PDB entry 4DR4 | X-ray diffraction, 3.97 A resolution | chains A and Q of the 23 polymer chains in the assembly

# Chain A
Molecule: 16S rRNA
Source organism: Thermus thermophilus
Sequence (1522 nucleotides; row label = number of the first residue in the row; note: 42 numbers in that range are skipped by the numbering (no residue carries them; nothing is unmodelled there); a row labelled like 190A-190L holds insertion residues (190A, then the next letters in order); numbering starts at 0):
     0 UUUGUUGGAGAGUUUGAUCCUGGCUCAGGGUGAACGCUGGCGGCGUGCCU
    50 AAGACAUGCAAGUCGUGCGGG
    73 CCGCGGGGUUUU
    88 ACUCCG
    95 UGGUC
   101 AGCGGCGGACGGGUGAGUAACGCGUGGGU
  129A G
   130 ACCUACCCGGAAGAGGGGGACAACCCGGGGAAACUCGGGCUAAUCCCCCA
   180 UGUGGACCCGC
190A-190L CCCUUGGGGUGU
   191 GUCCAAAGGGCUUU
   216 GCCCGCUUCCGGAUGGGCCCGCGUCCCAUCAGCUAGUUGGUGGGGUAAUG
   266 GCCCACCAAGGCGACGACGGGUAGCCGGUCUGAGAGGAUGGCCGGCCACA
   316 GGGGCACUGAGACACGGGCCCCACUCCUACGGGAGGCAGCAGUUAGGAAU
   366 CUUCCGCAAUGGGCGCAAGCCUGACGGAGCGACGCCGCUUGGAGGAAGAA
   416 GCCCUUCGGGGUGUAAACUCCUGAA
   442 CCCGGGACGAAACCCCCGACGA
   474 GGGGACUGACGGUACCGGG
   494 GUAAUAGCGCCGGCCAACUCCGUGCCAGCAGCCGCGGUAAUACGGAGGGC
   544 GCGAGCGUUACCCGGAUUCACUGGGCGUAAAGGGCGUGUAGGCGGCCUGG
   594 GGCGUCCCAUGUGAAAGACCACGGCUCAACCGUGGGGGAGCGUGGGAUAC
   644 GCUCAGGCUAGACGGUGGGAGAGGGUGGUGGAAUUCCCGGAGUAGCGGUG
   694 AAAUGCGCAGAUACCGGGAGGAACGCCGAUGGCGAAGGCAGCCACCUGGU
   744 CCACCCGUGACGCUGAGGCGCGAAAGCGUGGGGAGCAAACCGGAUUAGAU
   794 ACCCGGGUAGUCCACGCCCUAAACGAUGCGCGCUAGGUCUCUGGGUCU
   848 CCUGGGGGCCGAAGCUAACGCGUUAAGCGCGCCGCCUGGGGAGUACGGCC
   898 GCAAGGCUGAAACUCAAAGGAAUUGACGGGGGCCCGCACAAGCGGUGGAG
   948 CAUGUGGUUUAAUUCGAAGXAACGCGAAGAACCUUACCAGGCCUUGACAU
   998 GCUAGG
 1003A G
  1004 AACCCGGGUGAAAGCCUGGGGUGCCCC
1030A-1030D GCGA
  1031 GGGGAGCCCUAGCACAGGUGCUGCAUGGCCGUCGUCAGCUCGUGCCGUGA
  1081 GGUGUUGGGUUAAGUCCCGCAACGAGCGCAACCCCCGCCGUUAGUUGCCA
  1131 GCGGUUCGGCCGGGCACUCUAACGGGACUGCCCGCGAAA
  1171 GCGGGAGGAAGGAGGGGACGACGUCUGGUCAGCAUGGCCCUUACGGCCUG
  1221 GGCGACACACGUGCUACAAUGCCCACUACAAAGCGAUGCCACCCGGCAAC
  1271 GGGGAGCUAAUCGCAAAAAGGUGGGCCCAGUUCGGAUUGGGGUCUGCAAC
  1321 CCGACCCCAUGAAGCCGGAAUCGCUAGUAAUCGCGGAUCAG
 1361A C
  1362 CAUGCCGCGGUGAAUACGUUCCCGGGCCUUGUACACACXGCCXGUXACGC
  1412 CAUGGGAGCGGGCUCUACCCGAAGUCGCCGGG
  1446 AGCCUACGGG
  1459 CAGGCGCCGAGGGUAGGGCCCGUGACUGGGGCGAAGUCGUAACAAGGUAG
  1509 CUGUACCGGAAGGUGCGGCUGGAUCCACUCCUUUCU
Unresolved in the structure: 0-4, 1534-1538
Modified residues: PSU (pseudouridine-5'-monophosphate) at position 516, 7MG (7N-methyl-8-hydroguanosine-5'-monophosphate) at position 527, M2G (N2-dimethylguanosine-5'-monophosphate) at position 966, 5MC (5-methylcytidine-5'-monophosphate) at position 967, 2MG (2N-methylguanosine-5'-monophosphate) at position 1207, 5MC (5-methylcytidine-5'-monophosphate) at position 1400, 4OC (4n,o2'-methylcytidine-5'-monophosphate) at position 1402, 5MC (5-methylcytidine-5'-monophosphate) at position 1404, 5MC (5-methylcytidine-5'-monophosphate) at position 1407, UR3 (3-methyluridine-5'-monophoshate) at position 1498, MA6 (6N-dimethyladenosine-5'-monophoshate) at position 1518, MA6 (6N-dimethyladenosine-5'-monophoshate) at position 1519, PSU (pseudouridine-5'-monophosphate) at position 1540, PSU (pseudouridine-5'-monophosphate) at position 1541
Construct notes: conflict C1534 (A2157 in M26923.1), A1535 (C2158 in M26923.1)
Metal / ion sites: Mg2+ site 1 near U5 (its only coordinating residue here); Mg2+ site 2 near U12 (its only coordinating residue here); Mg2+ site 3 near G21 (its only coordinating residue here); Mg2+ site 4 near C48 (its only coordinating residue here); Mg2+ site 5 near A53 (its only coordinating residue here); Mg2+ site 6: A59, C386; Mg2+ site 7 near U62 (its only coordinating residue here); Mg2+ site 8: G107, G324; Mg2+ site 9: A109, G331; Mg2+ site 10 near G111 (its only coordinating residue here); Mg2+ site 11 near G113 (its only coordinating residue here); Mg2+ site 12: G117, G289; 83 more Mg2+ sites not listed
Ligand contacts:
  - paromomycin (PAR), molecule 1: U30, G31, C48, U49, U304, G306, C554, C555
  - paromomycin (PAR), molecule 2: G31, C47, C48, A50, A51, G52, A53, G113, U114, G115, A353, C355, A356, G357, U358, U359, A360, G361, C366
  - paromomycin (PAR), molecule 3: G64, U65, G68, G69, G70, G93, U95, G96, G97, U98, C99
  - paromomycin (PAR), molecule 4: C106, U133, A134, C135, C136, C221, U222, C225, G226, G227, A228, A325
  - paromomycin (PAR), molecule 5: A119, A120, C121, G122, C123, G236, C237, G238, U239, C240, C241, C242, G281, A282, G284, G285
  - paromomycin (PAR), molecule 6: G127, G128, U129, C131, G230, G231, C233, U605, G606
  - paromomycin (PAR), molecule 7: A412, G413, A414, A415, C417, C418, C419, G424, G425, G426, U427, G428
  - paromomycin (PAR), molecule 8: G567, G568, C569, G570, G575, G821, C822, G874, C875, C877, G881
  - paromomycin (PAR), molecule 9: U598, C599, C600, A602, U603, G604, A632, G633, C634, G635, U636, G637
  - paromomycin (PAR), molecule 10: G604, U605, G606, A608, G629, G630, G631
  - paromomycin (PAR), molecule 11: G610, A611, C612, C613, A614, A622, C623, C624, G625, U626, G627
  - paromomycin (PAR), molecule 12: G661, G662, A663, G664, G666, C739, U740, G741, G742, U743
  - paromomycin (PAR), molecule 13: U669, G670, G671, U672, G673, G714, A715, A716, C717, G734, C805, C806, A807
  - paromomycin (PAR), molecule 14: A716, C717, G718, C732, A733, A767, C805, C806, G1525, G1526
  - paromomycin (PAR), molecule 15: G771, U772, G773, G774, G775, G776, A802, G803
  - paromomycin (PAR), molecule 16: G933, C1060, G1061, U1062, U1065, C1066, C1189, G1190
  - paromomycin (PAR), molecule 17: G1258, C1259, C1260, A1261, C1262, C1270, G1271, G1272, G1273, G1274, C1314, U1315
  - paromomycin (PAR), molecule 18: G1405, U1406, 5MC_1407, A1408, C1409, G1489, C1490, G1491, A1492, A1493, G1494, U1495, C1496

# Chain Q
Molecule: 30S ribosomal protein S17
Source organism: Thermus thermophilus
UniProt: Q5SHP7 (RS17_THET8); residues 1-105 here = UniProt positions 1-105
Amino-acid sequence (105 residues; numbered 1 to 105; the number before each row is that of its first residue):
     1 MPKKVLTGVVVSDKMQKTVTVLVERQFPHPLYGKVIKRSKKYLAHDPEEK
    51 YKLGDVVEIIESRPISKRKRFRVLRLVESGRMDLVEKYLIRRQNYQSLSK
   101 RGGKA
Unresolved in the structure: 1, 102-105
Construct notes: conflict Gln96 (Glu in Q5SHP7)
Metal / ion sites: Mg2+: Asp13, Met15

# How chain A and chain Q interact
Residue-residue contacts (98):
  G127(A) with Pro2(Q), hydrogen bond to the sugar; Glu61(Q), hydrogen bond to the base
  G128(A) with Pro2(Q), sugar contact; Lys3(Q), sugar contact
  A130(A) with Arg63(Q), salt bridge to the phosphate; Pro64(Q), base contact
  U190E(A) with Lys3(Q), base contact; Ser62(Q), base contact; Arg63(Q), hydrogen bond to the base; Arg72(Q), hydrogen bond to the base
  G190F(A) with Arg63(Q), base contact
  C234(A) with Arg70(Q), hydrogen bond to the phosphate
  C235(A) with Glu61(Q), sugar contact; Arg70(Q), salt bridge to the phosphate; Phe71(Q), sugar contact
  G236(A) with Lys4(Q), sugar contact; Lys40(Q), salt bridge to the phosphate; Tyr42(Q), hydrogen bond to the phosphate
  C237(A) with Arg25(Q), hydrogen bond to the phosphate; Lys40(Q), salt bridge to the phosphate; Tyr42(Q), hydrogen bond to the phosphate
  G238(A) with Arg25(Q), salt bridge to the phosphate
  A246(A) with Leu98(Q), sugar contact; Ser99(Q), sugar contact; Lys100(Q), salt bridge to the phosphate
  G247(A) with Ser99(Q), phosphate contact; Lys100(Q), salt bridge to the phosphate
  U253(A) with Met15(Q), sugar contact; Lys67(Q), salt bridge to the phosphate
  G254(A) with Met15(Q), sugar contact; Gln16(Q), hydrogen bond to the sugar; Thr18(Q), hydrogen bond to the phosphate; Ser66(Q), hydrogen bond to the phosphate; Lys67(Q), phosphate contact; Arg68(Q), phosphate contact; Lys69(Q), hydrogen bond to the phosphate
  G255(A) with Gln16(Q), hydrogen bond to the sugar; Lys17(Q), hydrogen bond to the phosphate; His45(Q), salt bridge to the phosphate; Ile65(Q), phosphate contact; Ser66(Q), phosphate contact; Lys69(Q), salt bridge to the phosphate
  U256(A) with Lys17(Q), salt bridge to the phosphate
  U264(A) with Arg63(Q), sugar contact; Pro64(Q), hydrogen bond to the sugar
  G265(A) with Pro64(Q), sugar contact; Ile65(Q), phosphate contact; Ser66(Q), sugar contact; Lys67(Q), hydrogen bond to the sugar
  G266(A) with Lys67(Q), sugar contact
  C267(A) with Lys67(Q), phosphate contact
  C272(A) with Gln16(Q), base contact
  A273(A) with Gln16(Q), hydrogen bond to the sugar
  G275(A) with Lys14(Q), phosphate contact; Met15(Q), sugar contact
  G276(A) with Ser12(Q), hydrogen bond to the phosphate; Met15(Q), phosphate contact; Thr20(Q), phosphate contact; Arg68(Q), hydrogen bond to the phosphate
  C277(A) with Thr20(Q), phosphate contact; Lys41(Q), salt bridge to the phosphate; Arg68(Q), salt bridge to the phosphate; Arg92(Q), base contact
  G278(A) with Lys41(Q), salt bridge to the phosphate; Arg92(Q), base contact; Tyr95(Q), base contact
  A279(A) with Arg91(Q), salt bridge to the phosphate; Tyr95(Q), hydrogen bond to the phosphate; Leu98(Q), hydrogen bond to the base
  C280(A) with Arg38(Q), base contact; Ser39(Q), hydrogen bond to the base
  C564(A) with Leu31(Q), base contact; Tyr32(Q), sugar contact
  U582(A) with Asn94(Q), hydrogen bond to the sugar
  A583(A) with Lys87(Q), phosphate contact; Arg91(Q), sugar contact; Asn94(Q), hydrogen bond to the sugar
  G584(A) with Lys87(Q), salt bridge to the phosphate
  G585(A) with Lys34(Q), hydrogen bond to the phosphate; Lys37(Q), phosphate contact
  C586(A) with Lys34(Q), salt bridge to the phosphate
  C596(A) with Gln26(Q), sugar contact
  G597(A) with Gln26(Q), sugar contact; Val35(Q), sugar contact
  U598(A) with Pro28(Q), phosphate contact
  G635(A) with Pro2(Q), phosphate contact; Lys4(Q), salt bridge to the phosphate
  U636(A) with Pro2(Q), phosphate contact
  G644(A) with Gln26(Q), base contact
  C647(A) with Arg81(Q), salt bridge to the phosphate
  A759(A) with Asn94(Q), base contact
  G760(A) with Asn94(Q), hydrogen bond to the base; Ser97(Q), hydrogen bond to the base; Leu98(Q), sugar contact
  G761(A) with Ser97(Q), sugar contact
  C879(A) with Lys34(Q), salt bridge to the phosphate
  C896(A) with Lys100(Q), hydrogen bond to the sugar; Arg101(Q), sugar contact
Interface residues without a listed pair, chain A (54 interface residues in all): U129, G129A, U252, A300, G301, C645, G895, C897
Interface residues without a listed pair, chain Q (49 interface residues in all): Leu43, Ile90

# Summary
54 residues of chain A face 49 of chain Q across their interface; the contacts include 28 hydrogen bonds and
20 salt bridges. Polar contacts include G127(A)-Glu61(Q), U190E(A)-Arg63(Q) and U190E(A)-Arg72(Q). Bound to
chain A: 18 copies of paromomycin.
Here chain A is 16S rRNA and chain Q is 30S ribosomal protein S17, both from Thermus thermophilus. Entry 4DR4
(Crystal structure of the Thermus thermophilus (HB8) 30S ribosomal subunit with codon, cognate transfer RNA
anticodon ...) was determined by X-ray diffraction (same publication as 4DR1, 4DR2, 4DR3, 4DR5, 4DR6 and
4DR7).
